Entry 1S76 (X-ray diffraction, 2.88 A resolution); this record covers chains R and D of the 4 polymer chains in the assembly.

[Chain R]
Molecule: 9-nt RNA strand
Sequence (9 nucleotides; row label = number of the first residue in the row; the depositors numbered this strand downwards along its sequence, so these rows (ascending numbers) run in the REVERSE of the deposited 5'-to-3' order):
     2 AGCGGCACA

[Chain D]
Molecule: DNA-directed RNA polymerase
From: Enterobacteria phage T7
Notes: EC 2.7.7.6
Reference sequence: P00573 (RPOL_BPT7); numbering as in UniProt (aligned over 1-883)
Amino-acid sequence (883 residues; each row starts with the number of its first residue):
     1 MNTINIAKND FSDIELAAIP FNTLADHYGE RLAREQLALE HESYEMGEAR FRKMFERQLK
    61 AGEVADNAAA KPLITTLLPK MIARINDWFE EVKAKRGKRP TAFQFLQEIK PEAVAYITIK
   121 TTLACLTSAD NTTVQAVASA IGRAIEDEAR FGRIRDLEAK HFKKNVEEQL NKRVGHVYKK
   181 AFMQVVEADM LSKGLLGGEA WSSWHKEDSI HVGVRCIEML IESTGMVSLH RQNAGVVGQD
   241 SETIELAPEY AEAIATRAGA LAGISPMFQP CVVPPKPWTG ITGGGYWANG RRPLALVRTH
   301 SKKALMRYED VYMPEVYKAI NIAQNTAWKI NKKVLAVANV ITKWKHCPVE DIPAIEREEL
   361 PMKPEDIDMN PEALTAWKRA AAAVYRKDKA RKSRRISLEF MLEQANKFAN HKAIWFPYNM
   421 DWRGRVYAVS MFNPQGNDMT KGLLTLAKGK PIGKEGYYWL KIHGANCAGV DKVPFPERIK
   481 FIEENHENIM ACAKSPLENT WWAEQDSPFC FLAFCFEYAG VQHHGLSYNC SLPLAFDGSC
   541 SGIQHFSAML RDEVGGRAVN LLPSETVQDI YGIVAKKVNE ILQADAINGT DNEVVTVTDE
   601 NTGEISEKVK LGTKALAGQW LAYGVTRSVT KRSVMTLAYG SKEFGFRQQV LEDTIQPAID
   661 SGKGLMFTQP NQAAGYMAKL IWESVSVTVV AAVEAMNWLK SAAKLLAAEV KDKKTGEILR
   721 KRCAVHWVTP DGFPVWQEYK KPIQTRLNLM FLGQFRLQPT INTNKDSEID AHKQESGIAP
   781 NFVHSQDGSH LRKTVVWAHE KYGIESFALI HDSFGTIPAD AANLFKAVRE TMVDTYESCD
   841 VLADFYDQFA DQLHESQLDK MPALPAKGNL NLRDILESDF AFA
Not modelled in the structure: 1-11, 195-199, 233-240, 363-374, 594-611
Metal / ion sites: Mg2+ site 1: Asp537, Gly538, Asp812 (together with AMP-CPP); Mg2+ site 2: Asp537, Asp812 (together with AMP-CPP)
Residues lining bound ligands: AMP-CPP (APC; diphosphomethylphosphonic acid adenosyl ester): Arg425, Asp537, Gly538, Cys540, Ser541, Gly542, Tyr571, Arg627, Lys631, Arg632, Met635, Thr636, Tyr639, His784, Asp812
UniProt features mapped onto this chain:
  - active site: Asp537, Lys631, Asp812
  - mutagenesis: Lys172 (K172L/G: No change in activity), Pro563 (P563A/T: Inactivated), Tyr571 (Y571S: Inactivated), Lys631 (K631G: Partially inactivated; K631L: Partially inactivated; K631R: Partially inactivated), Thr636 (T636P: Inactivated), Tyr639 (Y639D: Inactivated), Phe646 (F646C: Inactivated)

[How chain R and chain D interact]
Residue-residue contacts - 24 pairs, chain R then chain D:
  A2(R) - Arg425(D)  sugar contact
  A2(R) - Ile810(D)  sugar contact
  A2(R) - His811(D)  sugar contact
  A2(R) - Asp812(D)  phosphate contact
  G3(R) - Gln435(D)  sugar contact
  G3(R) - Asn437(D)  sugar contact
  C4(R) - Arg394(D)  salt bridge to the phosphate
  G5(R) - Ala390(D)  sugar contact
  G5(R) - Ser393(D)  sugar contact
  G5(R) - Arg394(D)  phosphate contact
  G6(R) - Lys172(D)  salt bridge to the phosphate
  G6(R) - Lys389(D)  hydrogen bond to the sugar
  G6(R) - Ala390(D)  hydrogen bond to the sugar
  G6(R) - Ser393(D)  hydrogen bond to the base
  C7(R) - Asn171(D)  phosphate contact
  C7(R) - Lys172(D)  hydrogen bond to the phosphate
  C7(R) - Val174(D)  sugar contact
  C7(R) - Lys389(D)  hydrogen bond to the sugar
  A8(R) - Asn171(D)  phosphate contact
  C9(R) - Arg746(D)  hydrogen bond to the sugar
  C9(R) - Gln754(D)  hydrogen bond to the sugar
  C9(R) - Lys773(D)  salt bridge to the phosphate
  A10(R) - His300(D)  phosphate contact
  A10(R) - Arg746(D)  hydrogen bond to the sugar
Other interface residues (no listed pair), chain D (20 interface residues in all): Tyr427, Gly436, Lys441

[Overview]
9 residues of chain R face 20 of chain D across their interface, with 8 hydrogen bonds and 3 salt bridges.
Polar contacts include G6(R)-Ser393(D), G6(R)-Lys389(D) and G6(R)-Ala390(D). Chain D binds AMP-CPP. From
UniProt: 3 active-site residues and 7 mutagenesis sites on chain D.
Here chain R is a 9-nt RNA strand and chain D is DNA-directed RNA polymerase (Enterobacteria phage T7). Entry
1S76 (T7 RNA polymerase alpha beta methylene ATP elongation complex) was determined by X-ray diffraction,
deposited together with 1S77.
